Entry 1UEF (X-ray diffraction, 2.50 A resolution); this record covers chains A and B of the 4 polymer chains in the assembly.

Chain A (and B):
Name: Docking protein 1
From: Mus musculus
Notes: fragment: Dok1 PTB Domain; chain B of this document is another copy of the same molecule, construct and numbering; everything in this record applies to it too
UniProtKB: P97465 (DOK1_MOUSE); residues 5-119 here correspond to UniProt positions 152-266 (UniProt number = residue number + 147)
Sequence (127 residues; each row starts with the number of its first residue):
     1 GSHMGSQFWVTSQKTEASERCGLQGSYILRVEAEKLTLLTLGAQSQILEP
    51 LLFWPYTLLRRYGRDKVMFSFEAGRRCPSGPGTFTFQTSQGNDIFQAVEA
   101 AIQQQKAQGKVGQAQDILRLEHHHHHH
Disordered / not traced: 1-3, 109-127 (chain B: 1-4, 108-127)
Differences from the reference sequence: expression tag (1-4, 120-127)
What the authors report for this chain:
  - mutagenesis - R60A: abolished binding to phosphopeptides (citing earlier work)
  - specificity-determining residues: Thr57, Ile102, Gln105

Interface between chain A and chain B:
Pairs across the interface (19):
  Met4(A) - Gly5(B)
  Ala33(A) - Gln7(B)
  Ala33(A) - Trp9(B)
  Ala33(A) - Ile28(B)  hydrophobic
  Glu34(A) - Leu41(B)
  Glu34(A) - Ile47(B)
  Glu34(A) - Leu48(B)  hydrogen bond (side chain-backbone)
  Lys35(A) - Ile47(B)
  Pro55(A) - Ser45(B)
  Pro55(A) - Gln46(B)
  Pro55(A) - Ile47(B)  hydrophobic
  Thr57(A) - Gln46(B)  hydrogen bond
  Leu58(A) - Gln46(B)
  Arg76(A) - Gln44(B)
  Arg76(A) - Ser45(B)
  Gln105(A) - Trp9(B)
  Gln105(A) - Leu41(B)
  Gln108(A) - Trp9(B)
  Gln108(A) - Ser26(B)  hydrogen bond
Interface residues without a listed pair, chain A (11 interface residues in all): Gln104

Overview:
The chain A/chain B interface involves 11 residues from each chain; the contacts include 3 hydrogen bonds.
Polar pairs include Glu34(A)-Leu48(B), Thr57(A)-Gln46(B) and Gln108(A)-Ser26(B). The paper reports that R60A
of chain A abolishes binding to phosphopeptides; specificity determinants Thr57(A), Ile102(A) and Gln105(A).
Chain A and chain B are both Docking protein 1 (Mus musculus); the structure, Crystal Structure of Dok1 PTB
Domain Complex, was determined by X-ray diffraction, deposited together with 1P5T.
